Entry 6TAP (electron microscopy, 3.50 A resolution); this record covers chains A and D of the 5 polymer chains in the assembly.

Chain A (and D):
Name: Activity-regulated cytoskeleton associated protein 1
From: Drosophila melanogaster
Notes: chain D of this document is another copy of the same molecule, construct and numbering; everything in this record applies to it too
Reference sequence: Q7K1U0 (ARC1_DROME); residue numbers follow UniProt; this construct covers 1-254
Sequence (254 residues; each row starts with the number of its first residue):
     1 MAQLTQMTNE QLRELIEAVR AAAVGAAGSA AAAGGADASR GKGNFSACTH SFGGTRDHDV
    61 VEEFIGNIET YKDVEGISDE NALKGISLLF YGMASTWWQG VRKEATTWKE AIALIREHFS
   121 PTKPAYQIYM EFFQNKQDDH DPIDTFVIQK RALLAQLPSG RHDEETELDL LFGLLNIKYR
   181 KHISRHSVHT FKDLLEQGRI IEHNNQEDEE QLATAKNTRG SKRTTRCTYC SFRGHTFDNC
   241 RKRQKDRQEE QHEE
Not modelled in the structure: 1-41, 206-254 (chain D: 1-40, 207-254)

How chain A and chain D interact:
Contacting residue pairs - 11 pairs, chain A then chain D:
  Ala-125(A) / Asp-169(D)
  Tyr-126(A) / Asp-169(D)
  Tyr-129(A) / Leu-170(D)  hydrophobic
  Met-130(A) / Gly-173(D)
  Met-130(A) / Leu-174(D)  hydrophobic
  Phe-133(A) / Phe-133(D)  hydrophobic
  Arg-161(A) / Thr-166(D)
  Thr-166(A) / Arg-161(D)
  Asp-169(A) / Ala-125(D)
  Asp-169(A) / Tyr-126(D)  hydrogen bond (side chain-backbone)
  Leu-170(A) / Tyr-129(D)  hydrophobic
Interface residues without a listed pair, chain A (13 interface residues in all): His-162, Phe-172, Gly-173, Leu-174
Interface residues without a listed pair, chain D (12 interface residues in all): Met-130, His-162

Summary:
Chain A and chain D form an interface of 13 and 12 residues respectively; the contacts include 1 hydrogen
bond. The hydrogen-bonded pair is Asp-169(A)/Tyr-126(D).
Both chains are Activity-regulated cytoskeleton associated protein 1 (Drosophila melanogaster). Entry 6TAP
(Structure of the dArc1 capsid) was determined by electron microscopy, deposited together with 6TAQ, 6TAR,
6TAS, 6TAT and 6TAU.
